Entry 8PUL (X-ray diffraction, 1.93 A resolution); this record covers chains A and D of the 4 polymer chains in the assembly.

== Chain A ==
Name: ChiLob 7/4 H2 heavy chain K223C/C224S
From: Homo sapiens
Sequence (231 residues; each row starts with the number of its first residue):
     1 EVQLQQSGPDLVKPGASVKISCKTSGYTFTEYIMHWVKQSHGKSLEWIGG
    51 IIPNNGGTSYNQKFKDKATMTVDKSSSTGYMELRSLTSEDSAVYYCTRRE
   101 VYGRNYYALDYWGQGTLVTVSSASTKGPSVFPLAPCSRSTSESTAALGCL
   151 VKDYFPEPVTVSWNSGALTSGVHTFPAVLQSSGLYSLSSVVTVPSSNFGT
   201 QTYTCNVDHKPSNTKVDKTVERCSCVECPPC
Not modelled in the structure: 229-231
Cystine bridges: Cys22-Cys96, Cys149-Cys205

== Chain D ==
Name: ChiLob 7/4 H2 kappa chain C214S
From: Homo sapiens
Sequence (214 residues; each row starts with the number of its first residue):
   232 DIQMTQTTSSLSASLGDRVTITCSASQGINNYLNWYQQKPDGTVKLLIYY
   282 TSSLHSGVPSRFSGSGSGTDYSLTISNLEPEDIATYYCQQYSNLPYTFGG
   332 GTKLEIKRTVAAPSVFIFPPSDEQLKSGTASVVCLLNNFYPREAKVQWKV
   382 DNALQSGNSQESVTEQDSKDSTYSLSSTLTLSKADYEKHKVYACEVTHQG
   432 LSSPVTKSFNRGES
Not modelled in the structure: 445
Cystine bridges: Cys254-Cys319, Cys365-Cys425

== Chain A / chain D interface ==
Contacting residue pairs (22):
  Asn197(A) - Gly443(D)
  Asn197(A) - Glu444(D)
  Thr200(A) - Lys414(D)
  Thr200(A) - Glu418(D)
  Thr202(A) - Asp353(D)
  Thr202(A) - Lys357(D)
  Thr204(A) - Lys357(D)
  Thr219(A) - Asp353(D)
  Thr219(A) - Glu354(D)
  Thr219(A) - Lys357(D)
  Glu221(A) - Ser352(D)
  Glu221(A) - Asp353(D)  hydrogen bond (side chain-backbone)
  Glu221(A) - Glu354(D)  hydrogen bond (side chain-backbone)
  Arg222(A) - Asp353(D)  salt bridge
  Arg222(A) - Leu356(D)
  Ser224(A) - Arg442(D)
  Ser224(A) - Gly443(D)  hydrogen bond (backbone-backbone)
  Cys225(A) - Pro350(D)  hydrophobic
  Cys225(A) - Asn441(D)
  Val226(A) - Phe440(D)
  Val226(A) - Asn441(D)  hydrogen bond (backbone-backbone)
  Glu227(A) - Ser439(D)
Other interface residues (no listed pair), chain A (12 interface residues in all): Val220
Other interface residues (no listed pair), chain D (15 interface residues in all): Ile348

== In short ==
Chain A and chain D form an interface of 12 and 15 residues respectively, with 4 hydrogen bonds and 1 salt
bridge. Polar contacts include Arg222(A)-Asp353(D), Glu221(A)-Asp353(D) and Glu221(A)-Glu354(D).
Chain A is ChiLob 7/4 H2 heavy chain K223C/C224S and chain D is ChiLob 7/4 H2 kappa chain C214S, both from
Homo sapiens; the structure, ChiLob 7/4 H2 HC-K223C/C224S Kappa LC-C214S F(ab')2, was determined by X-ray
diffraction, deposited together with 8PUK.
